Entry 4NJM (X-ray diffraction, 1.79 A resolution); this record covers chains A and B.

[Chain A]
Protein: D-3-phosphoglycerate dehydrogenase, putative
From: Entamoeba histolytica
Notes: EC 1.1.1.95
UniProtKB: Q76KF5 (Q76KF5_ENTHI); residues 1-299 here = UniProt positions 1-299
Sequence (309 residues; each row starts with the number of its first residue; numbers below 1 keep their minus sign (Ala-1 is residue -1)):
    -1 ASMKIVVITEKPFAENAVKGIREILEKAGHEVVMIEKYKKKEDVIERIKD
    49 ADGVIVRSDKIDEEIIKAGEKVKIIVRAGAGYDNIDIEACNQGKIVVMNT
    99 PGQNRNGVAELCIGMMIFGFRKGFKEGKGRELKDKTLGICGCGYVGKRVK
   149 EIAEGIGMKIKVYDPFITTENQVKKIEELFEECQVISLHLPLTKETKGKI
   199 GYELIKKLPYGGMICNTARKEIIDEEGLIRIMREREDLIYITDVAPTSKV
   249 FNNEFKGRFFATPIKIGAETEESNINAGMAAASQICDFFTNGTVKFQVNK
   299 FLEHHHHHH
Not modelled in the structure: 302-307
Sequence notes: expression tag (-1 to 0, 300-307)
Residues lining bound ligands: 3-phosphoglyceric acid (3PG): Lys9, Arg55, Ser56, Arg75, Ala76, Gly77, Ala78, Gly79, Asn102, Arg217, Lys263, Ala266

[Chain B]
Protein: D-3-phosphoglycerate dehydrogenase, putative
From: Entamoeba histolytica
Notes: EC 1.1.1.95
UniProtKB: Q76KF5 (Q76KF5_ENTHI); residue numbers follow UniProt; this construct covers 1-299
Sequence (309 residues; numbered -1 to 307; the number before each row is that of its first residue; numbers below 1 keep their minus sign (Ala-1 is residue -1)):
    -1 ASMKIVVITEKPFAENAVKGIREILEKAGHEVVMIEKYKKKEDVIERIKD
    49 ADGVIVRSDKIDEEIIKAGEKVKIIVRAGAGYDNIDIEACNQGKIVVMNT
    99 PGQNRNGVAELCIGMMIFGFRKGFKEGKGRELKDKTLGICGCGYVGKRVK
   149 EIAEGIGMKIKVYDPFITTENQVKKIEELFEECQVISLHLPLTKETKGKI
   199 GYELIKKLPYGGMICNTARKEIIDEEGLIRIMREREDLIYITDVAPTSKV
   249 FNNEFKGRFFATPIKIGAETEESNINAGMAAASQICDFFTNGTVKFQVNK
   299 FLEHHHHHH
Not modelled in the structure: 302-307
Sequence notes: expression tag (-1 to 0, 300-307)
Modified positions: Cys140 (s,s-(2-hydroxyethyl)thiocysteine; CME)
Residues lining bound ligands: 3-phosphoglyceric acid (3PG): Lys9, Arg55, Ser56, Arg75, Ala76, Gly77, Ala78, Gly79, Asn102, Arg217, Lys263, Ala266

[How chain A and chain B interact]
Residue-residue contacts - 91 pairs, chain A then chain B:
  Pro10(A) with Lys126(B), hydrogen bond (backbone-side chain)
  Phe11(A) with Lys126(B)
  Ala12(A) with Lys126(B)
  Asn104(A) with Glu129(B), hydrogen bond; Lys131(B)
  Gly105(A) with Arg119(B), hydrogen bond (backbone-side chain); Glu129(B), hydrogen bond (backbone-side chain)
  Glu108(A) with Ile115(B); Glu129(B); Leu130(B), hydrogen bond (side chain-backbone); Lys131(B), hydrogen bond (side chain-backbone); Ile154(B)
  Leu109(A) with Arg119(B); Phe122(B), hydrophobic
  Gly112(A) with Ile115(B); Phe122(B)
  Ile115(A) with Glu108(B); Gly112(B)
  Phe116(A) with Phe116(B), hydrophobic; Phe122(B), hydrophobic
  Arg119(A) with Gly105(B), hydrogen bond (side chain-backbone); Leu109(B); Ile264(B), hydrogen bond (side chain-backbone); Gly265(B), hydrogen bond (side chain-backbone); Thr268(B)
  Phe122(A) with Leu109(B), hydrophobic; Gly112(B); Phe116(B), hydrophobic; Phe258(B), hydrophobic; Thr260(B); Pro261(B); Ile264(B), hydrophobic
  Lys123(A) with Ile264(B)
  Glu124(A) with Pro261(B); Ile262(B)
  Gly125(A) with Glu267(B)
  Lys126(A) with Pro10(B), hydrogen bond (side chain-backbone); Phe11(B); Ala12(B); Arg55(B); Glu267(B), salt bridge; Glu269(B); Asn272(B)
  Gly127(A) with Glu267(B), hydrogen bond (backbone-backbone); Thr268(B); Glu269(B), hydrogen bond (backbone-backbone)
  Arg128(A) with Glu270(B)
  Glu129(A) with Asn104(B), hydrogen bond; Gly105(B), hydrogen bond (side chain-backbone); Glu108(B); Thr268(B), hydrogen bond; Glu270(B), hydrogen bond (backbone-side chain); Ser271(B), hydrogen bond
  Leu130(A) with Glu108(B), hydrogen bond (backbone-side chain)
  Lys131(A) with Asn104(B); Glu108(B), hydrogen bond (backbone-side chain); Arg146(B)
  Lys133(A) with Glu270(B), salt bridge
  Arg146(A) with Lys131(B); Gly153(B), hydrogen bond (side chain-backbone); Ile154(B), hydrogen bond (side chain-backbone)
  Glu149(A) with Gly153(B)
  Ile150(A) with Gly153(B); Ile154(B), hydrophobic
  Gly153(A) with Arg146(B), hydrogen bond (backbone-side chain); Glu149(B); Ile150(B)
  Ile154(A) with Glu108(B); Arg146(B), hydrogen bond (backbone-side chain); Ile150(B), hydrophobic
  Phe258(A) with Phe122(B), hydrophobic
  Thr260(A) with Phe122(B)
  Pro261(A) with Phe122(B); Glu124(B)
  Ile262(A) with Glu124(B)
  Ile264(A) with Arg119(B), hydrogen bond (backbone-side chain); Phe122(B), hydrophobic; Lys123(B)
  Gly265(A) with Arg119(B), hydrogen bond (backbone-side chain)
  Glu267(A) with Gly125(B); Lys126(B), salt bridge; Gly127(B), hydrogen bond (backbone-backbone)
  Thr268(A) with Arg119(B); Gly127(B); Glu129(B), hydrogen bond
  Glu269(A) with Gly127(B), hydrogen bond (backbone-backbone)
  Glu270(A) with Arg128(B); Glu129(B), hydrogen bond (side chain-backbone); Lys133(B), salt bridge
  Ser271(A) with Glu129(B), hydrogen bond
  Asn272(A) with Lys126(B)
Also at the interface, not in a pair above, chain A (43 interface residues in all): Arg55, Ile111, Met113, Ala266
Also at the interface, not in a pair above, chain B (43 interface residues in all): Ile111, Met113, Ala266

[Overview]
The chain A/chain B interface involves 43 residues from each chain; the contacts include 30 hydrogen bonds and
4 salt bridges. Polar pairs include Lys126(A)-Glu267(B), Lys133(A)-Glu270(B) and Glu267(A)-Lys126(B). Chain A
binds 3-phosphoglyceric acid. Ligands of chain B: 3-phosphoglyceric acid.
Chain A is D-3-phosphoglycerate dehydrogenase, putative and chain B is D-3-phosphoglycerate dehydrogenase,
putative, both from Entamoeba histolytica; the structure, Crystal Structure of phosphoglycerate bound
3-phosphoglycerate dehydrogenase in Entamoeba histolytica, was determined by X-ray diffraction, deposited
together with 4NFY and 4NJO.
